Entry 6XLZ (X-ray diffraction, 2.80 A resolution); this record covers chains H and L of the 4 polymer chains in the assembly.

== Chain H ==
Name: NHP_D11A.F2_Fab_Heavy_chain
From: Macaca mulatta
Amino-acid sequence (222 residues; row label = number of the first residue in the row; note: 6 numbers in that range are skipped by the numbering (no residue carries them; nothing is unmodelled there); a row labelled like 82A-82C holds insertion residues (82A, then the next letters in order)):
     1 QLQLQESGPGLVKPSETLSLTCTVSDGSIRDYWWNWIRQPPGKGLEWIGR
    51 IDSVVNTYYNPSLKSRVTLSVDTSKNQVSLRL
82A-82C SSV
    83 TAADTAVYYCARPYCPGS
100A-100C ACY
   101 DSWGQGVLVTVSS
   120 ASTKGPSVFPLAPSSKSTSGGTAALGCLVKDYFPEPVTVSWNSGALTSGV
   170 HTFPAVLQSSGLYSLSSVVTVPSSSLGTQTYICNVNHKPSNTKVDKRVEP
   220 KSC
Unresolved in the structure: 134-139, 221-222
Disulfide bonds: Cys22-Cys92, Cys97-Cys100B, Cys146-Cys202

== Chain L ==
Name: NHP_D11A.F2_Fab_Light_Chain
From: Macaca mulatta
Amino-acid sequence (217 residues; row label = number of the first residue in the row; note: 7 numbers in that range are skipped by the numbering (no residue carries them; nothing is unmodelled there); a row labelled like 27A-27B holds insertion residues (27A, then the next letters in order)):
     1 EVVFTQPHS
    11 VSGSPGQTVTISCTRSS
27A-27B GS
    28 LDSEYVQWYQQRPGRAPTIVIYRDNQRPSGVPDRFSGSI
66A-66B DS
    67 SSNSASLAISGLKSEDEADYYCQSADDSY
   95A N
    96 WVFGGGTRLTV
  106A L
   107 SQP
   116 KAAPSVTLFPPSSEELQANKATLVCLISDFYPGAVTVAWKADSSPVKAGV
   166 ETTTPSKQSNNKYAASSYLSLTPEQWKSHRSYSCQVTHEGSTVEKTVAPT
   216 ECS
Unresolved in the structure: 216-218
Disulfide bonds: Cys23-Cys88, Cys140-Cys199

== Chain H / chain L interface ==
Pairs across the interface (64; chain H residue first):
  Asn35(H) - Trp96(L)
  Ile37(H) - Phe98(L)  hydrophobic
  Gln39(H) - Gln38(L)  hydrogen bond
  Gln39(H) - Tyr87(L)
  Gly42(H) - Thr169(L)
  Lys43(H) - Tyr87(L)
  Lys43(H) - Thr167(L)
  Gly44(H) - Tyr87(L)
  Leu45(H) - Pro44(L)  hydrophobic
  Leu45(H) - Tyr87(L)  hydrophobic
  Leu45(H) - Phe98(L)  hydrophobic
  Trp47(H) - Asn95A(L)
  Trp47(H) - Trp96(L)
  Arg50(H) - Tyr95(L)  hydrogen bond (side chain-backbone)
  Arg50(H) - Trp96(L)
  Tyr58(H) - Ser94(L)
  Tyr59(H) - Asn95A(L)  hydrogen bond (backbone-side chain)
  Tyr91(H) - Gln38(L)  hydrogen bond
  Tyr91(H) - Ala43(L)  hydrophobic
  Tyr91(H) - Pro44(L)
  Ala100A(H) - Tyr49(L)
  Cys100B(H) - Tyr49(L)
  Cys100B(H) - Arg50(L)  hydrogen bond (backbone-side chain)
  Tyr100C(H) - Ile46(L)  hydrophobic
  Tyr100C(H) - Tyr49(L)  hydrophobic
  Tyr100C(H) - Pro55(L)
  Asp101(H) - Tyr36(L)
  Asp101(H) - Ile46(L)
  Asp101(H) - Trp96(L)
  Trp103(H) - Tyr36(L)  hydrogen bond
  Trp103(H) - Pro44(L)  hydrophobic
  Trp103(H) - Phe98(L)  hydrophobic
  Gly104(H) - Ala43(L)
  Gln105(H) - Ala43(L)
  Val127(H) - Glu129(L)
  Phe128(H) - Ser127(L)
  Phe128(H) - Glu129(L)
  Phe128(H) - Glu130(L)
  Pro129(H) - Ser127(L)
  Pro129(H) - Glu129(L)
  Leu130(H) - Phe124(L)
  Ala131(H) - Phe124(L)
  Ala143(H) - Phe124(L)
  Leu147(H) - Glu130(L)
  Leu147(H) - Thr137(L)
  Leu147(H) - Tyr183(L)  hydrophobic
  Lys149(H) - Glu130(L)
  His170(H) - Gln173(L)  hydrogen bond
  Phe172(H) - Leu141(L)  hydrophobic
  Phe172(H) - Ile142(L)
  Phe172(H) - Ala179(L)  hydrophobic
  Phe172(H) - Ala180(L)
  Phe172(H) - Ser181(L)
  Pro173(H) - Thr168(L)
  Val175(H) - Glu166(L)
  Val175(H) - Thr168(L)
  Val175(H) - Tyr183(L)  hydrophobic
  Leu176(H) - Glu166(L)
  Leu184(H) - Tyr183(L)
  Ser185(H) - Val139(L)
  Ser185(H) - Tyr183(L)  hydrogen bond
  Val187(H) - Phe124(L)  hydrophobic
  Val187(H) - Leu141(L)  hydrophobic
  Lys215(H) - Glu129(L)  salt bridge
Interface residues without a listed pair, chain H (42 interface residues in all): Asn60, Ala93, Leu144, Gly145, Ala174, Gln177
Interface residues without a listed pair, chain L (36 interface residues in all): Arg42, Thr122, Lys135, Ser143, Ser185

== In short ==
Chain H and chain L form an interface of 42 and 36 residues respectively, with 8 hydrogen bonds and 1 salt
bridge. Polar pairs include Lys215(H)-Glu129(L), Gln39(H)-Gln38(L) and Arg50(H)-Tyr95(L).
Chain H is NHP_D11A.F2_Fab_Heavy_chain and chain L is NHP_D11A.F2_Fab_Light_Chain, both from Macaca mulatta;
the structure, Structure of NHP D11A.F2 Fab in complex with 16055 V2b peptide, was determined by X-ray
diffraction together with 6XSN, 6WIT, 6WAS and 6VJN from the same study.
